Entry 6KLB (electron microscopy, 4.10 A resolution (low resolution: residue-level contacts below are approximate; hydrogen-bond / salt-bridge calls are withheld)); this record covers chains C and D of the 6 polymer chains in the assembly.

[Chain C]
Name: AcrVA4
Organism: Moraxella bovoculi
UniProtKB: A0A0U2APF4 (A0A0U2APF4_9GAMM); residue numbers follow UniProt; this construct covers 1-234
Chain sequence (234 residues; numbered 1 to 234; the number before each row is that of its first residue):
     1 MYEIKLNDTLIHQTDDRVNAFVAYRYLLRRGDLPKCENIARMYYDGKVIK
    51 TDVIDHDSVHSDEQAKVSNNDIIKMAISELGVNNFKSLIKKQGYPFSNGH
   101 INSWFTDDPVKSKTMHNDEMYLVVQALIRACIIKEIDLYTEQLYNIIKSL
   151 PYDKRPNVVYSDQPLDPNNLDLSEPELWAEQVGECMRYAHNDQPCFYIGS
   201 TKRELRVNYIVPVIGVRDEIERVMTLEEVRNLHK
Unresolved in the structure: 1-115, 233-234

[Chain D]
Name: LbCas12a
Organism: Lachnospiraceae bacterium
Chain sequence (1228 residues; numbered 1 to 1228; the number before each row is that of its first residue):
     1 MSKLEKFTNCYSLSKTLRFKAIPVGKTQENIDNKRLLVEDEKRAEDYKGV
    51 KKLLDRYYLSFINDVLHSIKLKNLNNYISLFRKKTRTEKENKELENLEIN
   101 LRKEIAKAFKGNEGYKSLFKKDIIETILPEFLDDKDEIALVNSFNGFTTA
   151 FTGFFDNRENMFSEEAKSTSIAFRCINENLTRYISNMDIFEKVDAIFDKH
   201 EVQEIKEKILNSDYDVEDFFEGEFFNFVLTQEGIDVYNAIIGGFVTESGE
   251 KIKGLNEYINLYNQKTKQKLPKFKPLYKQVLSDRESLSFYGEGYTSDEEV
   301 LEVFRNTLNKNSEIFSSIKKLEKLFKNFDEYSSAGIFVKNGPAISTISKD
   351 IFGEWNVIRDKWNAEYDDIHLKKKAVVTEKYEDDRRKSFKKIGSFSLEQL
   401 QEYADADLSVVEKLKEIIIQKVDEIYKVYGSSEKLFDADFVLEKSLKKND
   451 AVVAIMKDLLDSVKSFENYIKAFFGEGKETNRDESFYGDFVLAYDILLKV
   501 DHIYDAIRNYVTQKPYSKDKFKLYFQNPQFMGGWDKDKETDYRATILRYG
   551 SKYYLAIMDKKYAKCLQKIDKDDVNGNYEKINYKLLPGPNKMLPKVFFSK
   601 KWMAYYNPSEDIQKIYKNGTFKKGDMFNLNDCHKLIDFFKDSISRYPKWS
   651 NAYDFNFSETEKYKDIAGFYREVEEQGYKVSFESASKKEVDKLVEEGKLY
   701 MFQIYNKDFSDKSHGTPNLHTMYFKLLFDENNHGQIRLSGGAELFMRRAS
   751 LKKEELVVHPANSPIANKNPDNPKKTTTLSYDVYKDKRFSEDQYELHIPI
   801 AINKCPKNIFKINTEVRVLLKHDDNPYVIGIDRGERNLLYIVVVDGKGNI
   851 VEQYSLNEIINNFNGIRIKTDYHSLLDKKEKERFEARQNWTSIENIKELK
   901 AGYISQVVHKICELVEKYDAVIALEDLNSGFKNSRVKVEKQVYQKFEKML
   951 IDKLNYMVDKKSNPCATGGALKGYQITNKFESFKSMSTQNGFIFYIPAWL
  1001 TSKIDPSTGFVNLLKTKYTSIADSKKFISSFDRIMYVPEEDLFEFALDYK
  1051 NFSRTDADYIKKWKLYSYGNRIRIFRNPKKNNVFDWEEVCLTSAYKELFN
  1101 KYGINYQQGDIRALLCEQSDKAFYSSFMALMSLMLQMRNSITGRTDVDFL
  1151 ISPVKNSDGIFYDSRNYEAQENAILPKNADANGAYNIARKVLWAIGQFKK
  1201 AEDEKLDKVKIAISNKEWLEYAQTSVKH
Unresolved in the structure: 283-292, 585-679, 1077-1083, 1228

[Chain C / chain D interface]
Pairs across the interface (44):
  K148(C) with P764(D); A766(D)
  L150(C) with A766(D)
  Y152(C) with A766(D); N767(D); K768(D)
  D153(C) with P770(D)
  R155(C) with A766(D)
  D162(C) with K448(D)
  P175(C) with R887(D)
  E176(C) with R887(D)
  W178(C) with E885(D); A886(D); R887(D)
  E180(C) with E882(D); E885(D)
  E184(C) with H759(D); K768(D)
  M186(C) with V757(D); V758(D); H759(D)
  R187(C) with V757(D); V758(D); P760(D)
  Y188(C) with L756(D)
  A189(C) with L756(D); V757(D); V758(D)
  Y197(C) with K785(D)
  G199(C) with E882(D)
  S200(C) with K879(D); E882(D)
  T201(C) with K768(D)
  K202(C) with K514(D); N895(D)
  R203(C) with E882(D); A886(D); N895(D)
  R206(C) with E755(D); V757(D); K785(D)
  V216(C) with E885(D)
  R217(C) with F884(D); E885(D)
Also at the interface, not in a pair above, chain C (31 interface residues in all): P151, Y160, A179, H190, D192, C195, E204
Also at the interface, not in a pair above, chain D (31 interface residues in all): K444, D450, P515, E754, I765, K775, K878, K881, Q888, S892

[In short]
Chain C and chain D each contribute 31 residues to their interface.
Here chain C is AcrVA4 (Moraxella bovoculi) and chain D is LbCas12a (Lachnospiraceae bacterium). Entry 6KLB
(Structure of LbCas12a-crRNA complex bound to AcrVA4 (form B complex)) was determined by electron microscopy.
